PDB entry 9ERT | X-ray diffraction, 2.75 A resolution | chains A and B

[Chain A]
Molecule: 2', 3'-cyclic-nucleotide 3'-phosphodiesterase
From: Mus musculus
Notes: EC 3.1.4.37
Reference sequence: P16330 (CN37_MOUSE); residues 159-378 here correspond to UniProt positions 179-398 (UniProt number = residue number + 20)
Chain sequence (220 residues; row label = number of the first residue in the row):
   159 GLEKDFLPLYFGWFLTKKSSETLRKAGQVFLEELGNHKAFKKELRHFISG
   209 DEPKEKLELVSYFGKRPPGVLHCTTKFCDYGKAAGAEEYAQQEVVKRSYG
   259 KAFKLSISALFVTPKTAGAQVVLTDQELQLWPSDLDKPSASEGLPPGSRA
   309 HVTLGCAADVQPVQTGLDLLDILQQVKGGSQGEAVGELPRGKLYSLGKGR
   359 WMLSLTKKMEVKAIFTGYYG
Disordered / not traced: 159-162, 206-208, 295-297
Curated features (UniProtKB/Swiss-Prot):
  - active site: His230 (Proton acceptor), His309 (Proton donor)
  - binding site (substrate): Thr232, Thr311
  - modified residue (Phosphoserine): Ser207, Ser219, Ser338

[Chain B]
Molecule: Chains: B
From: Vicugna pacos
Chain sequence (132 residues; each row starts with the number of its first residue):
     1 EVQLLESGGGSVQAGGSLRLSCAASGFTVGDYAIGWFRQAPGQQREAVAC
    51 ISTDDGDTYYADSVKGRFTISSDNAKKTAYLEMNNLKPEDTAVYHCAVDG
   101 WDSSCTFYSPSYYRDFSDHGAWGQGTQVTVSS
Disulfides: Cys22-Cys96, Cys50-Cys105

[How chain A and chain B interact]
Pairs across the interface - 36 pairs, chain A then chain B:
  Phe164(A) - Gln44(B)
  Phe172(A) - Phe107(B)
  Phe172(A) - Tyr112(B)  hydrophobic
  Thr174(A) - Trp101(B)
  Thr174(A) - Asp102(B)
  Lys175(A) - Asp55(B)  salt bridge
  Lys175(A) - Asp57(B)  salt bridge
  Lys175(A) - Asp102(B)  hydrogen bond (backbone-side chain)
  Lys175(A) - Ser104(B)
  Lys175(A) - Thr106(B)
  Val228(A) - Thr106(B)
  Val228(A) - Tyr112(B)
  Tyr257(A) - Tyr113(B)  hydrophobic
  Tyr257(A) - Asp115(B)
  Gly258(A) - Tyr113(B)
  Gly258(A) - Arg114(B)
  Gly258(A) - Asp115(B)  hydrogen bond (backbone-backbone)
  Lys259(A) - Asp115(B)  salt bridge
  Lys259(A) - Ser117(B)  hydrogen bond
  Lys259(A) - Asp118(B)
  Ala260(A) - Trp101(B)  hydrophobic
  Ala260(A) - Asp118(B)  hydrogen bond (backbone-side chain)
  Ala260(A) - His119(B)
  Phe261(A) - Trp101(B)
  Lys262(A) - Trp101(B)
  Lys370(A) - Trp101(B)
  Ala371(A) - Trp101(B)  hydrogen bond (backbone-side chain)
  Ile372(A) - Trp101(B)
  Ile372(A) - Phe107(B)  hydrophobic
  Ile372(A) - Arg114(B)
  Thr374(A) - Tyr112(B)
  Thr374(A) - Tyr113(B)  hydrogen bond (side chain-backbone)
  Gly375(A) - Ser111(B)
  Gly375(A) - Tyr112(B)
  Tyr376(A) - Ser111(B)
  Tyr377(A) - Ser111(B)  hydrogen bond (backbone-backbone)
Interface residues without a listed pair, chain A (19 interface residues in all): Leu173
Interface residues without a listed pair, chain B (17 interface residues in all): Pro110

[In short]
19 residues of chain A face 17 of chain B across their interface; the contacts include 7 hydrogen bonds and 3
salt bridges. Polar pairs include Lys175(A)-Asp55(B), Lys175(A)-Asp57(B) and Lys259(A)-Asp115(B).
Chain A is 2', 3'-cyclic-nucleotide 3'-phosphodiesterase (Mus musculus) and chain B is Chains: B (Vicugna
pacos); the structure, Mouse CNPase catalytic domain with nano body 5E, was determined by X-ray diffraction.
